Entry 2V3J (X-ray diffraction, 2.00 A resolution); this record covers chain A.

# Chain A
Protein: Essential for mitotic growth 1
Organism: Saccharomyces cerevisiae
UniProtKB: Q06287 (EMG1_YEAST); numbering as in UniProt (aligned over 1-252)
Amino-acid sequence (258 residues; each row starts with the number of its first residue):
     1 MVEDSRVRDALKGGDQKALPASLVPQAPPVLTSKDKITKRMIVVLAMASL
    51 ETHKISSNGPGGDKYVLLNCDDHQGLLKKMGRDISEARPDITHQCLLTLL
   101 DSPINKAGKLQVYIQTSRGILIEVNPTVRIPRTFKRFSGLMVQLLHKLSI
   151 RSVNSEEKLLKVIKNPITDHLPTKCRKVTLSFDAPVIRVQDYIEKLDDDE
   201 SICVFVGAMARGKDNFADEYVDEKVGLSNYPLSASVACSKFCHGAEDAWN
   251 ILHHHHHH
Not modelled in the structure: 1-22, 56-64, 153-155, 252-258
Modified / non-standard residues: Mse1 (selenomethionine); Mse41, Mse47, Mse80, Mse141, Mse209 (selenomethionine; parent Met)
UniProt features mapped onto this chain:
  - binding site (S-adenosyl-L-methionine): Leu180, Gly207, Gly212 to Asp214, Leu227 to Leu232
  - site: Arg88 (Interaction with substrate rRNA), Asp90 (Stabilizes Arg-88), Arg129 (Interaction with substrate rRNA), Arg132 (Interaction with substrate rRNA), Arg136 (Interaction with substrate rRNA)
From the paper describing this entry:
  - mutagenesis - R88D: abolished binding to RNA
  - mutagenesis - R88D: unchanged growth
  - binding site for sulfate ion: Arg129, Lys135, Arg136
  - mutagenesis - L232D: decreased stability

# Overview
From UniProt: 11 S-adenosyl-L-methionine-binding residues. The paper reports a binding site for sulfate ion at
Arg129, Lys135 and Arg136; R88D abolishes binding to RNA.
Chain A is Essential for mitotic growth 1 (Saccharomyces cerevisiae); the structure, The yeast ribosome
synthesis factor Emg1 alpha beta knot fold methyltransferase, was determined by X-ray diffraction together
with 2V3K from the same study.
